PDB entry 7AAN | X-ray diffraction, 2.14 A resolution | chains A and B

[Chain A (and B)]
Name: Proline-serine-threonine phosphatase-interacting protein 1
Source organism: Homo sapiens
Notes: chain B of this document is another copy of the same molecule, construct and numbering; everything in this record applies to it too
UniProt: O43586 (PPIP1_HUMAN); residues 1-289 here = UniProt positions 1-289
Chain sequence (292 residues; row label = number of the first residue in the row; numbers below 1 keep their minus sign (Gly-2 is residue -2)):
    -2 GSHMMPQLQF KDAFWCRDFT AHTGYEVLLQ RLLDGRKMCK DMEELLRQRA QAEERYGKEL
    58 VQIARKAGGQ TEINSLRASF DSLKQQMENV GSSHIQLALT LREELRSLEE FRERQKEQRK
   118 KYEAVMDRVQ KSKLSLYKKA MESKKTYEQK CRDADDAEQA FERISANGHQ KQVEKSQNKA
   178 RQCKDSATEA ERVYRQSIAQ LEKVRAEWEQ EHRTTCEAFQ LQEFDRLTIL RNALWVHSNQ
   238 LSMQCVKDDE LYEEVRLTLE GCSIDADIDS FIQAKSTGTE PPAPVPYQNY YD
Not modelled in the structure: -2 to 4 (chain B: -2 to 3)
Sequence notes: expression tag (-2 to 0)
From the paper describing this entry:
  - disease-associated variants - A230T: unchanged binding to LYP
  - mutagenesis - D266N, E277D: unchanged binding to LYP

[How chain A and chain B interact]
Residue-residue contacts (221):
  Leu5(A) - Asp266(B)
  Leu5(A) - Ile269(B)
  Gln6(A) - Ile269(B)
  Phe7(A) - Phe268(B)  hydrophobic
  Phe7(A) - Ile269(B)  hydrophobic
  Asp9(A) - Gly275(B)
  Asp9(A) - Thr276(B)
  Ala10(A) - Ile269(B)  hydrophobic
  Ala10(A) - Ser273(B)  hydrogen bond (backbone-side chain)
  Ala10(A) - Thr274(B)  hydrogen bond (backbone-backbone)
  Ala10(A) - Gly275(B)
  Phe11(A) - Phe268(B)  hydrophobic
  Phe11(A) - Lys272(B)
  Phe11(A) - Thr274(B)
  Phe11(A) - Gly275(B)  hydrogen bond (backbone-backbone)
  Trp12(A) - Thr274(B)  hydrogen bond (backbone-side chain)
  Trp12(A) - Gly275(B)  hydrogen bond (backbone-backbone)
  Trp12(A) - Thr276(B)
  Trp12(A) - Glu277(B)
  Trp12(A) - Pro278(B)  hydrophobic
  Cys13(A) - Pro279(B)
  Arg14(A) - Pro278(B)
  Arg14(A) - Pro279(B)
  Arg14(A) - Ala280(B)
  Phe16(A) - Pro279(B)  hydrophobic
  Phe16(A) - Ala280(B)
  Phe16(A) - Val282(B)  hydrophobic
  Gly21(A) - Thr274(B)
  Val24(A) - Lys272(B)
  Leu25(A) - Phe268(B)  hydrophobic
  Arg28(A) - Thr68(B)
  Arg28(A) - Glu69(B)  salt bridge
  Arg28(A) - Ile70(B)
  Arg28(A) - Phe268(B)
  Asp31(A) - Thr68(B)  hydrogen bond (backbone-side chain)
  Lys34(A) - Thr68(B)
  Met35(A) - Gly66(B)
  Met35(A) - Thr68(B)  hydrogen bond (backbone-side chain)
  Met35(A) - Glu69(B)
  Met35(A) - Phe77(B)  hydrophobic
  Asp38(A) - Gly65(B)
  Asp38(A) - Gly66(B)  hydrogen bond (side chain-backbone)
  Met39(A) - Phe77(B)  hydrophobic
  Leu42(A) - Phe77(B)  hydrophobic
  Leu42(A) - Leu80(B)  hydrophobic
  Leu42(A) - Met84(B)  hydrophobic
  Gln45(A) - Ile60(B)
  Arg46(A) - Tyr53(B)  hydrogen bond
  Arg46(A) - Leu57(B)
  Arg46(A) - Ile60(B)
  Arg46(A) - Met84(B)
  Arg46(A) - Tyr249(B)  hydrogen bond
  Ala49(A) - Glu56(B)
  Glu50(A) - Tyr53(B)  hydrogen bond
  Arg52(A) - Glu56(B)  salt bridge
  Tyr53(A) - Arg46(B)  hydrogen bond
  Tyr53(A) - Ala49(B)
  Tyr53(A) - Glu50(B)  hydrogen bond
  Tyr53(A) - Tyr53(B)  hydrophobic
  Glu56(A) - Ala49(B)
  Glu56(A) - Arg52(B)  salt bridge
  Leu57(A) - Arg46(B)
  Ile60(A) - Gln45(B)
  Ile60(A) - Arg46(B)
  Ile60(A) - Ala49(B)  hydrophobic
  Ala64(A) - Leu42(B)  hydrophobic
  Gly65(A) - Asp38(B)
  Gly66(A) - Met35(B)
  Gly66(A) - Asp38(B)  hydrogen bond (backbone-side chain)
  Thr68(A) - Arg28(B)
  Thr68(A) - Asp31(B)  hydrogen bond (side chain-backbone)
  Thr68(A) - Lys34(B)
  Thr68(A) - Met35(B)  hydrogen bond (side chain-backbone)
  Glu69(A) - Arg28(B)  salt bridge
  Glu69(A) - Met35(B)
  Glu69(A) - Arg223(B)  salt bridge
  Ile70(A) - Arg28(B)
  Leu73(A) - Leu224(B)  hydrophobic
  Leu73(A) - Leu227(B)  hydrophobic
  Leu73(A) - Arg228(B)
  Leu73(A) - Leu231(B)  hydrophobic
  Ser76(A) - Leu231(B)
  Phe77(A) - Met35(B)  hydrophobic
  Phe77(A) - Met39(B)  hydrophobic
  Phe77(A) - Leu42(B)  hydrophobic
  Phe77(A) - Leu231(B)
  Leu80(A) - Leu42(B)  hydrophobic
  Leu80(A) - Leu231(B)  hydrophobic
  Leu80(A) - His234(B)
  Met84(A) - Leu42(B)  hydrophobic
  Met84(A) - Arg46(B)
  Tyr134(A) - Val282(B)  hydrophobic
  Met138(A) - Val282(B)  hydrophobic
  Lys141(A) - Gln285(B)
  Tyr144(A) - Tyr284(B)
  Tyr144(A) - Gln285(B)
  Tyr144(A) - Asn286(B)  hydrogen bond
  Tyr144(A) - Tyr287(B)  hydrogen bond (side chain-backbone)
  Glu145(A) - Tyr287(B)
  Cys148(A) - Tyr287(B)  hydrophobic
  Cys148(A) - Tyr288(B)  hydrogen bond (backbone-side chain)
  Arg149(A) - Tyr287(B)
  Asp152(A) - Tyr287(B)
  Asp152(A) - Tyr288(B)  hydrogen bond
  Glu188(A) - Tyr284(B)  hydrogen bond
  Tyr191(A) - Pro283(B)
  Tyr191(A) - Tyr284(B)  hydrophobic
  Tyr191(A) - Gln285(B)  hydrogen bond (side chain-backbone)
  Arg192(A) - Tyr284(B)  hydrogen bond
  Ile195(A) - Val282(B)
  Ile195(A) - Pro283(B)
  Ile195(A) - Tyr284(B)
  Leu198(A) - Val282(B)  hydrophobic
  Glu199(A) - Pro281(B)
  Arg202(A) - Pro279(B)
  Arg202(A) - Pro281(B)
  Trp205(A) - Pro279(B)
  Glu206(A) - Pro278(B)
  Phe221(A) - Ile261(B)  hydrophobic
  Phe221(A) - Asp262(B)
  Phe221(A) - Ile265(B)  hydrophobic
  Arg223(A) - Glu69(B)  salt bridge
  Arg223(A) - Leu73(B)
  Leu224(A) - Leu73(B)  hydrophobic
  Leu224(A) - Ile261(B)
  Leu224(A) - Asp264(B)
  Thr225(A) - Ile261(B)
  Leu227(A) - Leu73(B)  hydrophobic
  Arg228(A) - Leu256(B)
  Arg228(A) - Cys259(B)  hydrogen bond (side chain-backbone)
  Arg228(A) - Ile261(B)
  Leu231(A) - Leu73(B)  hydrophobic
  Leu231(A) - Ser76(B)
  Leu231(A) - Leu80(B)  hydrophobic
  Leu231(A) - Leu256(B)
  Trp232(A) - Arg253(B)
  Trp232(A) - Leu256(B)
  His234(A) - Leu80(B)
  Ser235(A) - Arg253(B)  hydrogen bond (backbone-side chain)
  Asn236(A) - Arg253(B)
  Leu238(A) - Tyr249(B)  hydrophobic
  Ser239(A) - Asp246(B)  hydrogen bond
  Ser239(A) - Tyr249(B)
  Ser239(A) - Arg253(B)  hydrogen bond
  Cys242(A) - Cys242(B)
  Cys242(A) - Asp245(B)
  Cys242(A) - Asp246(B)
  Asp245(A) - Cys242(B)
  Asp246(A) - Ser239(B)  hydrogen bond
  Asp246(A) - Cys242(B)
  Tyr249(A) - Arg46(B)  hydrogen bond
  Tyr249(A) - Leu238(B)  hydrophobic
  Tyr249(A) - Ser239(B)
  Tyr249(A) - Cys242(B)  hydrophobic
  Arg253(A) - Trp232(B)
  Arg253(A) - Ser235(B)  hydrogen bond (side chain-backbone)
  Arg253(A) - Asn236(B)  hydrogen bond
  Arg253(A) - Ser239(B)  hydrogen bond
  Leu256(A) - Arg228(B)
  Leu256(A) - Leu231(B)
  Leu256(A) - Trp232(B)
  Cys259(A) - Arg228(B)  hydrogen bond (backbone-side chain)
  Ile261(A) - Phe221(B)  hydrophobic
  Ile261(A) - Leu224(B)
  Ile261(A) - Thr225(B)
  Ile261(A) - Arg228(B)
  Asp262(A) - Phe221(B)
  Asp264(A) - Leu224(B)
  Ile265(A) - Phe221(B)  hydrophobic
  Ile265(A) - Leu224(B)  hydrophobic
  Asp266(A) - Leu5(B)
  Phe268(A) - Phe11(B)  hydrophobic
  Phe268(A) - Leu25(B)  hydrophobic
  Phe268(A) - Arg28(B)
  Ile269(A) - Leu5(B)
  Ile269(A) - Gln6(B)
  Ile269(A) - Phe7(B)  hydrophobic
  Ile269(A) - Ala10(B)  hydrophobic
  Lys272(A) - Phe11(B)
  Lys272(A) - Val24(B)
  Ser273(A) - Ala10(B)  hydrogen bond (side chain-backbone)
  Thr274(A) - Ala10(B)  hydrogen bond (backbone-backbone)
  Thr274(A) - Phe11(B)
  Thr274(A) - Trp12(B)  hydrogen bond (side chain-backbone)
  Thr274(A) - Gly21(B)
  Gly275(A) - Asp9(B)
  Gly275(A) - Ala10(B)
  Gly275(A) - Phe11(B)  hydrogen bond (backbone-backbone)
  Gly275(A) - Trp12(B)  hydrogen bond (backbone-backbone)
  Thr276(A) - Asp9(B)
  Thr276(A) - Trp12(B)
  Glu277(A) - Trp12(B)
  Pro278(A) - Trp12(B)  hydrophobic
  Pro278(A) - Glu206(B)
  Pro279(A) - Cys13(B)
  Pro279(A) - Arg14(B)
  Pro279(A) - Trp205(B)
  Ala280(A) - Phe16(B)
  Pro281(A) - Glu199(B)
  Pro281(A) - Arg202(B)
  Val282(A) - Phe16(B)  hydrophobic
  Val282(A) - Tyr134(B)  hydrophobic
  Val282(A) - Met138(B)  hydrophobic
  Val282(A) - Ile195(B)
  Val282(A) - Leu198(B)  hydrophobic
  Pro283(A) - Tyr191(B)
  Tyr284(A) - Tyr144(B)  hydrogen bond
  Tyr284(A) - Glu188(B)  hydrogen bond
  Tyr284(A) - Tyr191(B)  hydrophobic
  Tyr284(A) - Arg192(B)  hydrogen bond
  Tyr284(A) - Ile195(B)
  Gln285(A) - Lys141(B)  hydrogen bond
  Gln285(A) - Tyr144(B)
  Gln285(A) - Tyr191(B)  hydrogen bond (backbone-side chain)
  Asn286(A) - Tyr144(B)  hydrogen bond
  Tyr287(A) - Tyr144(B)  hydrogen bond (backbone-side chain)
  Tyr287(A) - Glu145(B)
  Tyr287(A) - Cys148(B)  hydrophobic
  Tyr287(A) - Arg149(B)
  Tyr288(A) - Cys148(B)
  Tyr288(A) - Asp152(B)  hydrogen bond
Interface residues without a listed pair, chain A (112 interface residues in all): Asp15, Thr20, Gln48, Gln67, Lys81, Lys130, Ala151, Gln217, Val243, Val252, Glu257
Interface residues without a listed pair, chain B (110 interface residues in all): Asp15, Thr20, Ala64, Gln67, Lys81, Lys130, Gln217, Val252, Glu257, Ser260

[In short]
The interface between chain A and chain B involves 112 residues on one side and 110 on the other; the contacts
include 46 hydrogen bonds and 6 salt bridges. Polar pairs include Arg28(A)-Glu69(B), Arg52(A)-Glu56(B) and
Glu69(A)-Arg223(B). From the paper: A230T, D266N and E277D of chain A leave binding to LYP unchanged.
Both chains are Proline-serine-threonine phosphatase-interacting protein 1 (Homo sapiens). Entry 7AAN (Crystal
structure of the F-BAR domain of PSTIPIP1) was determined by X-ray diffraction, deposited together with 7AAL
and 7AAM.
